PDB entry 4HOZ | X-ray diffraction, 2.00 A resolution | chain A

== Chain A ==
Molecule: Sucrose isomerase
From: Erwinia rhapontici
Notes: EC 5.4.99.11
Reference sequence: D9MPF2 (D9MPF2_ERWRD); numbering as in UniProt (aligned over 42-600)
Amino-acid sequence (559 residues; each row starts with the number of its first residue):
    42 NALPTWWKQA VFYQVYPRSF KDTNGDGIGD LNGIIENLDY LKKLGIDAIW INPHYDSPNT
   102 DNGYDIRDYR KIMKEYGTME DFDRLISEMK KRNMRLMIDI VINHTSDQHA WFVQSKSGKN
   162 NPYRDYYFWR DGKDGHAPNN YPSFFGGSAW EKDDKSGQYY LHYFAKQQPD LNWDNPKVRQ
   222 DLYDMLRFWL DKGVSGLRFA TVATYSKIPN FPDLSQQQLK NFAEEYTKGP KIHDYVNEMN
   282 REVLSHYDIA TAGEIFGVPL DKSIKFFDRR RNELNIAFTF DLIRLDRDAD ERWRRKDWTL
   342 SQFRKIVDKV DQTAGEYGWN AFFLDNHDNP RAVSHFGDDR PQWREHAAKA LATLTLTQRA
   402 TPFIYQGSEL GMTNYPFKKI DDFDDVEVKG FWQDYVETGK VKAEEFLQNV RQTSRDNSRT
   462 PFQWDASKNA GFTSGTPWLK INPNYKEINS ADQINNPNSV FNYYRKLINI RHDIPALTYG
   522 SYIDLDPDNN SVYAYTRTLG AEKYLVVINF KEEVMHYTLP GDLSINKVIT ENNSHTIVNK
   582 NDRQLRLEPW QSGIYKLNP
Sequence notes: engineered mutation Ala241 (Asp in D9MPF2)
Bound ions: Ca2+: Asp63, Asn65, Asp67, Ile69, Asp71
Ligand contacts: alpha-D-glucopyranose (GLC): Asp102, Tyr105, His145, Phe186, Phe205, Gln209, Arg239, Ala241, Thr242, Glu295, His368, Asp369, Arg456, Arg460
What the authors report for this chain:
  - mutagenesis - D241A: decreased catalytic activity
  - contacts within the chain: Glu332-Arg335 (hydrogen bond) (from molecular simulation)
  - catalytic residues: Glu295 (citing earlier work)
  - specificity-determining residues: Arg325, Arg328
  - mutagenesis - R325D: increased catalytic activity on production of glucose and fructose
  - mutagenesis - F297A, F321A: abolished catalytic activity on isomerization function

== Summary ==
Chain A binds alpha-D-glucopyranose. Asp63, Asn65, Asp67, Ile69 and Asp71 form the Ca2+ site. From the paper:
the catalytic residue Glu295; F297A and F321A abolish catalytic activity on isomerization function; 4
substitutions were tested in all.
Chain A is Sucrose isomerase (Erwinia rhapontici); the structure, The crystal structure of isomaltulose
synthase mutant D241A from Erwinia rhapontici NX5 in complex with D-glucose, was determined by X-ray
diffraction together with 4HOW and 4HPH from the same study.
